9LRR - chains A and F of the 6 polymer chains in the assembly; structure by electron microscopy, 2.68 A resolution.

# Chain A
Protein: Na(+)-translocating NADH-quinone reductase subunit A
From: Vibrio cholerae O395
Notes: EC 7.2.1.1
Reference sequence: A5F5X1 (NQRA_VIBC3); residues 1-446 here = UniProt positions 1-446
Sequence (446 residues; row label = number of the first residue in the row):
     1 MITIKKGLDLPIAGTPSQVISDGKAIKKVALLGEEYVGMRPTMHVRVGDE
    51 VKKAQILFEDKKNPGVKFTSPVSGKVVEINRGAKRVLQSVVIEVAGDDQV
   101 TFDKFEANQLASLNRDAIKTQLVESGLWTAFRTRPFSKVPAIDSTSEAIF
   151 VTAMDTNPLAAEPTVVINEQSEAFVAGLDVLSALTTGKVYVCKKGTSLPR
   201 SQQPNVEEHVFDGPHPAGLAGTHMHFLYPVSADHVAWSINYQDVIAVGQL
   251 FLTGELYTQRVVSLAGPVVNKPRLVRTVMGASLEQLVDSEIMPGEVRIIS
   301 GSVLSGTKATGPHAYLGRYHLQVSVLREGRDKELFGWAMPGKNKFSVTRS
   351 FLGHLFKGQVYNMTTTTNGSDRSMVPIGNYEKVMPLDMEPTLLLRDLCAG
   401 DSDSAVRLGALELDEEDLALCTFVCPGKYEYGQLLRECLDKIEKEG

# Chain F
Protein: Na(+)-translocating NADH-quinone reductase subunit F
From: Vibrio cholerae O395
Notes: EC 7.2.1.1
Reference sequence: A5F5Y4 (NQRF_VIBC3); numbering as in UniProt (aligned over 1-408)
Sequence (414 residues; numbered 1 to 414; the number before each row is that of its first residue):
     1 MSTIIFGVVMFTLIILALVLVILFAKSKLVPTGDITISINGDPEKAIVTQ
    51 PGGKLLTALAGAGVFVSSACGGGGSCGQCRVKIKSGGGDILPTELDHISK
   101 GEAREGERLACQVAVKADMDLELPEEIFGVKKWECTVISNDNKATFIKEL
   151 KLAIPDGESVPFRAGGYIQIEAPAHHVKYADFDVPEKYRGDWDKFNLFRY
   201 ESKVDEPIIRAYSMANYPEEFGIIMLNVRIATPPPNNPNVPPGQMSSYIW
   251 SLKAGDKCTISGPFGEFFAKDTDAEMVFIGGGAGMAPMRSHIFDQLKRLK
   301 SKRKMSYWYGARSKREMFYVEDFDGLAAENDNFVWHCALSDPQPEDNWTG
   351 YTGFIHNVLYENYLKDHEAPEDCEYYMCGPPMMNAAVINMLKNLGVEEEN
   401 ILLDDFGGHHHHHH
Not modelled in the structure: 409-414
Differences from the reference sequence: expression tag (409-414)
Ion coordination: 2Fe-2S cluster Fe: Cys76, Cys79, Cys111
Residues lining bound ligands:
  - FAD (flavin-adenine dinucleotide): Tyr167, Arg210, Ala211, Tyr212, Ser213, Asn227, Arg229, Ala231, Thr232, Pro233, Pro234, Asn237, Val240, Pro241, Pro242, Gly243, Gln244, Met245, Ser246, Ser247, Phe406, Gly407
  - 2Fe-2S cluster (FES): Ala69, Cys70, Gly71, Gly72, Gly74, Cys76, Gly77, Gln78, Cys79, Cys111
UniProt features mapped onto this chain:
  - binding site ([2Fe-2S] cluster): Cys70, Cys76, Cys79, Cys111
  - mutagenesis: Cys70 (C70A: Loss of the 2Fe-2S center, but does not affect flavin content. Exhibits very low NADH:quinone oxidoreductase activity), Cys76 (C76A: Loss of the 2Fe-2S center, but does not affect flavin content. Exhibits very low NADH:quinone oxidoreductase activity), Cys79 (C79A: Loss of the 2Fe-2S center, but does not affect flavin content. Exhibits very low NADH:quinone oxidoreductase activity), Cys111 (C111A: Loss of the 2Fe-2S center, but does not affect flavin content. Exhibits very low NADH:quinone oxidoreductase activity), Arg210 (R210L: Decreases flavin content, but does not affect the 2Fe-2S center. Exhibits very low NADH:quinone oxidoreductase activity), Tyr212 (Y212L: Decreases flavin content, but does not affect the 2Fe-2S center. Exhibits very low NADH:quinone oxidoreductase activity), Ser246 (S246A: Decreases flavin content, but does not affect the 2Fe-2S center. Exhibits very low NADH:quinone oxidoreductase activity)

# How chain A and chain F interact
Pairs across the interface (13):
  Arg40(A) - Glu397(F)  salt bridge
  Thr42(A) - Asp372(F)
  Arg46(A) - Glu368(F)  salt bridge
  Lys61(A) - Asp372(F)  salt bridge
  Lys84(A) - Lys392(F)
  Lys84(A) - Asn393(F)
  Lys84(A) - Gly395(F)
  Arg85(A) - Pro370(F)
  Arg85(A) - Glu371(F)  salt bridge
  Arg85(A) - Leu394(F)  hydrogen bond (side chain-backbone)
  Glu445(A) - Lys100(F)
  Glu445(A) - Gly101(F)  hydrogen bond (backbone-backbone)
  Gly446(A) - Arg104(F)
Also at the interface, not in a pair above, chain A (10 interface residues in all): Arg81, Asp403

# Overview
Chain A and chain F form an interface of 10 and 12 residues respectively; the contacts include 2 hydrogen
bonds and 4 salt bridges. Polar contacts include Arg40(A)-Glu397(F), Arg46(A)-Glu368(F) and
Lys61(A)-Asp372(F). Ligands of chain F: 2Fe-2S cluster and flavin-adenine dinucleotide.
Chain A is Na(+)-translocating NADH-quinone reductase subunit A and chain F is Na(+)-translocating
NADH-quinone reductase subunit F, both from Vibrio cholerae O395; the structure, Cryo-EM structure of
Na+-translocating NADH-ubiquinone oxidoreductase NqrB-G141A mutant from Vibrio cholerae with bound korormicin
A, was determined by electron microscopy.
